PDB entry 7OJ7 | X-ray diffraction, 1.78 A resolution | chains 111 and 222 of the 4 polymer chains in the assembly

Chain 111:
Name: Capsid protein VP1
From: Coxsackievirus A24
UniProtKB: V9VEF3 (V9VEF3_9ENTO); numbering as in UniProt (aligned over 581-885)
Sequence (305 residues; numbered 581 to 885; the number before each row is that of its first residue):
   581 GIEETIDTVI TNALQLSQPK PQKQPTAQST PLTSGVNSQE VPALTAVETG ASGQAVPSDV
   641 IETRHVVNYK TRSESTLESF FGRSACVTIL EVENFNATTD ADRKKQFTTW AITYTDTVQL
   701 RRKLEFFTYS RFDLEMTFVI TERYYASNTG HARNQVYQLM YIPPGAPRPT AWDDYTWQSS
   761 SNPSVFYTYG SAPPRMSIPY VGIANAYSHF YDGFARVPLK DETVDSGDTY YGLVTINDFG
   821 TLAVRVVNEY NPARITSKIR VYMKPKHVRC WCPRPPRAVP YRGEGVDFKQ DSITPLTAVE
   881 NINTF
Not modelled in the structure: 581-604
Ion coordination: Ca2+ site 1: Thr-606, Ala-607, Ser-609, Asn-648; Ca2+ site 2: Thr-613, Ser-614, Ser-638, Ile-641; Ca2+ site 3: Leu-624 (shared with 2 residues of chain 444)
Small-molecule neighbours: 0H0 (Carbohydrate component from a pentavalent N-acetylneuraminic acid conjugate): Asn-676, Arg-723, Tyr-725, Ala-726, Ser-727, Asn-728, Tyr-830, Asn-831, Pro-832

Chain 222:
Name: Capsid protein VP2
From: Coxsackievirus A24
UniProtKB: V9VEF3 (V9VEF3_9ENTO); numbering as in UniProt (aligned over 70-340)
Sequence (271 residues; each row starts with the number of its first residue):
    70 SPNVEACGYS DRVRQITLGN STITTQEAAN AVVAYGEWPS YLDDKEANPI DAPTEPDVSS
   130 NRFYTLDSVQ WKSTSRGWWW KLPDALKDMG MFGQNMYYHY LGRSGYTVHV QCNASKFHQG
   190 ALGVFAIPEY VMACNTEAKT SYVSYVNANP GEKGGVFDNA YNPSAEASEG RKFAALDYLL
   250 GCGVLAGNAF VYPHQIINLR TNNSATLVLP YVNSLAIDCM AKHNNWGLVI LPLCKLDYAP
   310 NSSTEIPITV TIAPMFTEFN GLRNITVPAT Q
Not modelled in the structure: 70-76

Interface between chain 111 and chain 222:
Residue-residue contacts - 123 pairs, chain 111 then chain 222:
  Glu-628(111) / Ala-98(222)
  Glu-628(111) / Gln-264(222)
  Glu-628(111) / Ile-265(222)  hydrogen bond (backbone-backbone)
  Glu-628(111) / Asn-267(222)  hydrogen bond
  Glu-628(111) / Thr-270(222)  hydrogen bond
  Glu-628(111) / Asn-271(222)
  Thr-629(111) / Ala-98(222)
  Thr-629(111) / Val-101(222)
  Thr-629(111) / Gln-264(222)  hydrogen bond (backbone-side chain)
  Gly-630(111) / His-263(222)
  Thr-708(111) / Glu-198(222)
  Tyr-709(111) / Glu-198(222)  hydrogen bond
  Tyr-709(111) / Val-281(222)  hydrophobic
  Tyr-709(111) / Asn-282(222)
  Tyr-709(111) / Ser-283(222)
  Ala-784(111) / Ser-283(222)
  Ala-784(111) / Leu-284(222)  hydrophobic
  Asn-785(111) / Ser-283(222)  hydrogen bond (backbone-backbone)
  Asn-785(111) / Leu-284(222)
  Ala-786(111) / Ser-283(222)  hydrogen bond (backbone-backbone)
  Ser-788(111) / Ser-283(222)  hydrogen bond
  Phe-790(111) / Glu-198(222)
  Phe-790(111) / Val-200(222)  hydrophobic
  Tyr-791(111) / Glu-198(222)
  Tyr-791(111) / Val-200(222)
  Tyr-791(111) / His-292(222)
  Asp-792(111) / Lys-150(222)  salt bridge
  Asp-792(111) / Glu-198(222)  hydrogen bond (backbone-side chain)
  Asp-792(111) / Tyr-199(222)
  Asp-792(111) / Val-200(222)
  Asp-792(111) / His-292(222)
  Asp-792(111) / Asn-293(222)  hydrogen bond (backbone-backbone)
  Gly-793(111) / Lys-291(222)
  Phe-794(111) / Val-212(222)
  Phe-794(111) / Ser-213(222)
  Phe-794(111) / Tyr-214(222)  hydrophobic
  Phe-794(111) / Ala-217(222)  hydrophobic
  Phe-794(111) / Asn-218(222)
  Phe-794(111) / Lys-291(222)  hydrogen bond (backbone-backbone)
  Ala-795(111) / Lys-291(222)  hydrogen bond (backbone-side chain)
  Arg-796(111) / Lys-291(222)
  Val-797(111) / Tyr-214(222)
  Val-797(111) / Ala-290(222)  hydrophobic
  Val-797(111) / Lys-291(222)
  Val-797(111) / Thr-335(222)
  Pro-798(111) / Tyr-214(222)  hydrophobic
  Pro-798(111) / Pro-337(222)
  Pro-798(111) / Ala-338(222)  hydrogen bond (backbone-backbone)
  Leu-799(111) / Val-336(222)
  Leu-799(111) / Ala-338(222)
  Lys-800(111) / Val-336(222)  hydrogen bond (backbone-backbone)
  Lys-800(111) / Pro-337(222)
  Lys-800(111) / Ala-338(222)
  Lys-800(111) / Thr-339(222)  hydrogen bond
  Ser-806(111) / Arg-240(222)  hydrogen bond (backbone-side chain)
  Gly-807(111) / Tyr-211(222)  hydrogen bond (backbone-side chain)
  Gly-807(111) / Arg-240(222)  hydrogen bond (backbone-side chain)
  Asp-808(111) / Tyr-211(222)  hydrogen bond
  Thr-809(111) / Tyr-211(222)
  Thr-809(111) / Arg-240(222)  hydrogen bond (backbone-side chain)
  Tyr-810(111) / Lys-208(222)
  Tyr-810(111) / Thr-209(222)
  Tyr-810(111) / Ser-210(222)
  Tyr-810(111) / Tyr-211(222)  hydrophobic
  Tyr-811(111) / Lys-150(222)
  Tyr-811(111) / Tyr-199(222)
  Tyr-811(111) / Val-200(222)
  Tyr-811(111) / Met-201(222)  hydrogen bond (side chain-backbone)
  Tyr-811(111) / Ser-210(222)  hydrogen bond (backbone-backbone)
  Tyr-811(111) / Val-212(222)
  Tyr-811(111) / Phe-242(222)
  Val-814(111) / Ser-210(222)
  Cys-852(111) / Tyr-104(222)  hydrophobic
  Cys-852(111) / Val-281(222)  hydrophobic
  Pro-853(111) / Val-260(222)
  Pro-853(111) / Tyr-261(222)
  Arg-854(111) / Pro-197(222)  hydrogen bond (side chain-backbone)
  Arg-854(111) / Glu-198(222)  hydrogen bond (side chain-backbone)
  Arg-854(111) / Val-260(222)
  Arg-854(111) / Tyr-261(222)  hydrogen bond
  Pro-855(111) / Val-253(222)
  Pro-855(111) / Asn-257(222)
  Pro-855(111) / Val-260(222)
  Pro-855(111) / Tyr-261(222)
  Pro-856(111) / Val-253(222)
  Arg-857(111) / Cys-251(222)  hydrogen bond (side chain-backbone)
  Arg-857(111) / Gly-252(222)
  Ala-858(111) / Gly-252(222)  hydrogen bond (backbone-backbone)
  Ala-858(111) / Val-253(222)  hydrophobic
  Ala-858(111) / Leu-254(222)  hydrophobic
  Val-859(111) / Leu-248(222)  hydrophobic
  Val-859(111) / Gly-252(222)
  Arg-862(111) / Cys-203(222)
  Arg-862(111) / Thr-205(222)  hydrogen bond (side chain-backbone)
  Arg-862(111) / Glu-206(222)
  Arg-862(111) / Lys-208(222)  hydrogen bond (side chain-backbone)
  Arg-862(111) / Thr-209(222)
  Glu-864(111) / Thr-209(222)  hydrogen bond
  Glu-864(111) / Ser-210(222)  hydrogen bond
  Gly-865(111) / Ser-210(222)
  Val-866(111) / Val-200(222)
  Val-866(111) / Met-201(222)
  Val-866(111) / Ala-202(222)
  Val-866(111) / Cys-251(222)
  Asp-867(111) / Ala-202(222)
  Asp-867(111) / Cys-203(222)  hydrogen bond (side chain-backbone)
  Asp-867(111) / Thr-209(222)
  Asp-867(111) / Ser-210(222)  hydrogen bond (side chain-backbone)
  Phe-868(111) / Ala-202(222)  hydrophobic
  Phe-868(111) / Glu-206(222)
  Phe-868(111) / Tyr-230(222)  hydrogen bond (backbone-side chain)
  Phe-868(111) / Ala-243(222)
  Phe-868(111) / Leu-245(222)  hydrophobic
  Phe-868(111) / Cys-251(222)
  Phe-868(111) / Gly-252(222)
  Lys-869(111) / Glu-206(222)
  Gln-870(111) / Glu-206(222)  hydrogen bond (backbone-side chain)
  Gln-870(111) / Tyr-230(222)  hydrogen bond (side chain-backbone)
  Gln-870(111) / Pro-232(222)
  Ile-873(111) / Leu-245(222)  hydrophobic
  Ile-873(111) / Tyr-247(222)  hydrogen bond (backbone-side chain)
  Ile-873(111) / Leu-248(222)  hydrophobic
  Leu-876(111) / Leu-254(222)  hydrophobic
Also at the interface, not in a pair above, chain 111 (48 interface residues in all): Val-627, Gly-863, Pro-875
Also at the interface, not in a pair above, chain 222 (65 interface residues in all): Asn-99, Ile-196, Asn-231, Gly-250, Ala-258, Ala-285, Asp-287, Cys-288, Gln-340

Overview:
48 residues of chain 111 face 65 of chain 222 across their interface; the contacts include 37 hydrogen bonds
and 1 salt bridge. Polar contacts include Asp-792(111)/Lys-150(222), Glu-628(111)/Asn-267(222) and
Glu-628(111)/Thr-270(222). Chain 111 binds compound 0H0. Thr-606(111), Ala-607(111), Ser-609(111) and
Asn-648(111) form the Ca2+ site 1.
Chain 111 is Capsid protein VP1 and chain 222 is Capsid protein VP2, both from Coxsackievirus A24; the
structure, Crystal structure of human coxsackievirus A24v in complex with a pentavalent N-acetylneuraminic
acid conjugate, was determined by X-ray diffraction.
